PDB entry 1E9H | X-ray diffraction, 2.50 A resolution | chains A and B

[Chain A]
Name: Cell division protein kinase 2
Organism: Homo sapiens
Notes: EC 2.7.1.37
Reference sequence: P24941 (CDK2_HUMAN); residue numbers follow UniProt; this construct covers 1-296
Chain sequence (297 residues; each row starts with the number of its first residue; numbering starts at 0):
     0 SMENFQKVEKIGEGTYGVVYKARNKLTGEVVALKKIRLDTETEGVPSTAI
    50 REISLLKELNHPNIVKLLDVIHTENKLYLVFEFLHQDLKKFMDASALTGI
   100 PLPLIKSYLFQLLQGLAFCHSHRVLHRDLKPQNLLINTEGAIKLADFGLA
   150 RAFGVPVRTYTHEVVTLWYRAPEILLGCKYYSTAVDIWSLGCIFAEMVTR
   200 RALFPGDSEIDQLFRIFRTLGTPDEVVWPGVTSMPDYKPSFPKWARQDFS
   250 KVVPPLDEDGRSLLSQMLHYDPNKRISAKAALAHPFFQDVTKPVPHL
Not modelled in the structure: 0
Differences from the reference sequence: modified residue (160)
Modified positions: T160 (phosphothreonine; TPO)
Ligand contacts: indirubin-5-sulphonate (INR; 2',3-dioxo-1,1',2',3-tetrahydro-2,3'-biindole-5'-sulfonic acid): I10, V18, A31, K33, E51, V64, F80, E81, F82, L83, H84, Q85, D86, K89, L134, A144, D145
Curated features (UniProtKB/Swiss-Prot):
  - active site: D127 (Proton acceptor)
  - binding site (ATP): I10 to V18, K33, E81 to L83, D86, K129 to N132, D145
  - binding site (Mg(2+)): N132, D145
  - site (CDK7 binding): K9, K88, K89, L166
  - modified residue: M1 (N-acetylmethionine), K6 (N6-acetyllysine), T14 (Phosphothreonine), Y15 (Phosphotyrosine), Y19 (Phosphotyrosine), T160 (Phosphothreonine)
  - natural variant: P45 (P45L: In a glioblastoma multiforme sample)
  - mutagenesis: K9 (K9F: Reduced phosphorylation by CAK), T14 (T14A: 2-fold increase in activity), Y15 (Y15F: 2-fold increase in activity), K88 to K89 (Reduced phosphorylation by CAK), T160 (T160A: Abolishes activity), L166 (L166R: Reduced phosphorylation by CAK and reduced kinase activity)

[Chain B]
Name: Cyclin A3
Organism: Homo sapiens
Reference sequence: P20248 (CGA2_HUMAN); residue numbers follow UniProt; this construct covers 175-432
Chain sequence (261 residues; numbered 175 to 435; the number before each row is that of its first residue):
   175 VPDYHEDIHTYLREMEVKCKPKVGYMKKQPDITNSMRAILVDWLVEVGEE
   225 YKLQNETLHLAVNYIDRFLSSMSVLRGKLQLVGTAAMLLASKFEEIYPPE
   275 VAEFVYITDDTYTKKQVLRMEHLVLKVLTFDLAAPTVNQFLTQYFLHQQP
   325 ANCKVESLAMFLGELSLIDADPYLKYLPSVIAGAAFHLALYTVTGQSWPE
   375 SLIRKTGYTLESLKPCLMDLHQTYLKAPQHAQQSIREKYKNSKYHGVSLL
   425 NPPETLNLLNL
Not modelled in the structure: 433-435

[Interface between chain A and chain B]
Residue-residue contacts (65):
  L37(A) with H296(B)
  T39(A) with K289(B), hydrogen bond
  E40(A) with K288(B), salt bridge; L292(B)
  T41(A) with K288(B)
  E42(A) with K266(B), hydrogen bond (backbone-side chain); E274(B); V275(B), hydrogen bond (side chain-backbone)
  G43(A) with K266(B); L292(B); E295(B)
  V44(A) with K266(B), hydrogen bond (backbone-side chain); E295(B), hydrogen bond (backbone-side chain); L299(B), hydrophobic
  S46(A) with K266(B)
  I49(A) with L263(B), hydrophobic; L299(B), hydrophobic; L306(B), hydrophobic
  R50(A) with K266(B); F267(B), hydrogen bond (side chain-backbone); E269(B), hydrogen bond (side chain-backbone)
  I52(A) with F304(B), hydrophobic
  S53(A) with F267(B); F304(B); L306(B)
  K56(A) with T303(B), hydrogen bond (side chain-backbone); D305(B), salt bridge
  E57(A) with Y185(B), hydrogen bond; M189(B); A307(B)
  H71(A) with H296(B), hydrogen bond; K300(B), hydrogen bond
  T72(A) with H296(B), hydrogen bond (backbone-side chain)
  E73(A) with H296(B)
  L76(A) with F304(B), hydrophobic
  A116(A) with Y178(B)
  H119(A) with Y178(B); I182(B)
  S120(A) with Y178(B); D181(B); I182(B)
  H121(A) with Y185(B)
  R122(A) with Y185(B); A307(B), hydrogen bond (side chain-backbone)
  R150(A) with E268(B), salt bridge
  A151(A) with F267(B), hydrophobic
  F152(A) with I182(B), hydrophobic
  V154(A) with H179(B); I182(B), hydrophobic; T316(B); Q317(B)
  P155(A) with T316(B)
  R157(A) with Q228(B); E268(B), salt bridge
  T158(A) with I270(B)
  Y159(A) with I270(B)
  T160(A) with E269(B); I270(B)
  P271(A) with V175(B)
  N272(A) with V175(B)
  S276(A) with Y178(B)
  A277(A) with Y178(B), hydrogen bond (backbone-side chain)
  K278(A) with D177(B), hydrogen bond (side chain-backbone); Y178(B), hydrogen bond (backbone-side chain); D181(B), salt bridge
Interface residues without a listed pair, chain A (41 interface residues in all): L54, V69, E162, T182
Interface residues without a listed pair, chain B (37 interface residues in all): L186, E230, Y271, R293, Q313, L320

[Overview]
41 residues of chain A face 37 of chain B across their interface; the contacts include 16 hydrogen bonds and 5
salt bridges. Among the polar pairs are E40(A)-K288(B), K56(A)-D305(B) and R150(A)-E268(B). Bound to chain A:
indirubin-5-sulphonate.
Chain A is Cell division protein kinase 2 and chain B is Cyclin A3, both from Homo sapiens; the structure, Thr
160 phosphorylated CDK2 - Human cyclin A3 complex with the inhibitor indirubin-5-sulphonate bound, was
determined by X-ray diffraction.
